Entry 7WQP (electron microscopy, 3.76 A resolution); this record covers chains R and A.

== Chain R ==
Protein: Dyslexia-associated protein KIAA0319-like protein
Organism: Homo sapiens
Reference sequence: Q8IZA0 (K319L_HUMAN); residues 405-496 here = UniProt positions 405-496
Chain sequence (92 residues; row label = number of the first residue in the row):
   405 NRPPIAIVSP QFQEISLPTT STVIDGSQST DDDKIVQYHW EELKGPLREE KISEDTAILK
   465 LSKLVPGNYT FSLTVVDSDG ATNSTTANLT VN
Swiss-Prot annotation at these positions:
  - glycosylation (N-linked (GlcNAc...) asparagine): N472, N487

== Chain A ==
Protein: Capsid protein VP1
Organism: Adeno-associated virus 9
Reference sequence: Q6JC40 (Q6JC40_9VIRU); the construct has insertions or renumbered stretches relative to UniProt, so the offset changes along the chain: 219-586 = UniProt 219-586; 594-743 = UniProt 587-736
Chain sequence (525 residues; numbered 219 to 743; the number before each row is that of its first residue):
   219 DGVGSSSGNW HCDSQWLGDR VITTSTRTWA LPTYNNHLYK QISNSTSGGS SNDNAYFGYS
   279 TPWGYFDFNR FHCHFSPRDW QRLINNNWGF RPKRLNFKLF NIQVKEVTDN NGVKTIANNL
   339 TSTVQVFTDS DYQLPYVLGS AHEGCLPPFP ADVFMIPQYG YLTLNDGSQA VGRSSFYCLE
   399 YFPSQMLRTG NNFQFSYEFE NVPFHSSYAH SQSLDRLMNP LIDQYLYYLS KTINGSGQNQ
   459 QTLKFSVAGP SNMAVQGRNY IPGPSYRQQR VSTTVTQNNN SEFAWPGASS WALNGRNSLM
   519 NPGPAMASHK EGEDRFFPLS GSLIFGKQGT GRDNVDADKV MITNEEEIKT TNPVATESYG
   579 QVATNHQSDG TLAVPFKAQA QTGWVQNQGI LPGMVWQDRD VYLQGPIWAK IPHTDGNFHP
   639 SPLMGGFGMK HPPPQILIKN TPVPADPPTA FNKDKLNSFI TQYSTGQVSV EIEWELQKEN
   699 SKRWNPEIQY TSNYYKSNNV EFAVNTEGVY SEPRPIGTRY LTRNL
Construct notes: insertion (587-593); engineered mutation F594 (Ala587 in Q6JC40), K595 (Gln588 in Q6JC40)
From the paper describing this entry:
  - conformationally variable residues (order/disorder transition): L590, A591

== How chain R and chain A interact ==
Contacting residue pairs - 22 pairs, chain R then chain A:
  R406(R) - S263(A)  hydrogen bond (side chain-backbone)
  P414(R) - E500(A)
  D429(R) - W503(A)
  S431(R) - S269(A)  hydrogen bond (backbone-side chain)
  S431(R) - D271(A)  hydrogen bond
  Q432(R) - S269(A)
  S433(R) - S268(A)
  S433(R) - S269(A)  hydrogen bond (backbone-side chain)
  T434(R) - G266(A)
  T434(R) - G267(A)
  T434(R) - S268(A)
  D435(R) - N262(A)  hydrogen bond (backbone-side chain)
  D435(R) - G267(A)
  D435(R) - S268(A)  hydrogen bond (backbone-backbone)
  D436(R) - N262(A)  hydrogen bond (backbone-side chain)
  D436(R) - S263(A)
  D436(R) - S386(A)  hydrogen bond (backbone-side chain)
  D437(R) - S386(A)  hydrogen bond
  D437(R) - Q387(A)
  K438(R) - N270(A)
  Y442(R) - N270(A)
  I462(R) - W503(A)
Also at the interface, not in a pair above, chain R (15 interface residues in all): V427, I439
Also at the interface, not in a pair above, chain A (16 interface residues in all): D384, G385, P504, N512
Interface features reported in the paper:
  - interface residues, chain R: Y442(R), I462(R)

== In short ==
The interface between chain R and chain A involves 15 residues on one side and 16 on the other; the contacts
include 9 hydrogen bonds. Among the polar pairs are R406(R)-S263(A), S431(R)-S269(A) and S431(R)-D271(A). From
the paper: interface residues Y442(R) and I462(R); conformational variability at L590(A) and A591(A).
Here chain R is Dyslexia-associated protein KIAA0319-like protein (Homo sapiens) and chain A is Capsid protein
VP1 (Adeno-associated virus 9). Entry 7WQP (Adeno-associated virus serotype PHP.eB in complex with AAVR) was
determined by electron microscopy, deposited together with 7WJW, 7WJX and 7WQO.
